9DKI - chain A; structure by X-ray diffraction, 3.00 A resolution.

[Chain A]
Molecule: TIR domain-containing adapter molecule 2
Source organism: Homo sapiens
Notes: fragment: TIR domain
UniProt: Q86XR7 (TCAM2_HUMAN); residues 78-217 here = UniProt positions 78-217
Chain sequence (140 residues; row label = number of the first residue in the row):
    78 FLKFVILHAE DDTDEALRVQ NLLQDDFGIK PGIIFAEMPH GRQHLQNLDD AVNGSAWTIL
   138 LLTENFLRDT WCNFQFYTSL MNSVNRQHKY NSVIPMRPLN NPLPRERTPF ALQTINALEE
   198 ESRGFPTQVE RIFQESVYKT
Differences from the reference sequence: engineered mutation His117 (Cys in Q86XR7)
UniProt features mapped onto this chain:
  - modified residue: Tyr167 (Phosphotyrosine)
  - mutagenesis: Pro116 (P116H: Loss of ability to dimerize. Significant loss of RANTES-inducing activity. Loss of ability to induce NF-kappa-B activation), Tyr154 (Y154F: No effect on phosphorylation), Tyr167 (Y167F: Complete loss of phosphorylation in response to LPS)

[In short]
UniProt lists 3 mutagenesis sites.
Chain A is TIR domain-containing adapter molecule 2 (Homo sapiens); the structure, Crystal structure of the
TIR domain C117H mutant from human TRAM, was determined by X-ray diffraction together with 9DK8 and 9DLG from
the same study.
